7B6R - chains E and F of the 10 polymer chains in the assembly; structure by electron microscopy, 5.80 A resolution (low resolution: residue-level contacts below are approximate; hydrogen-bond / salt-bridge calls are withheld).

Chain E:
Name: Trafficking protein particle complex subunit
From: Drosophila melanogaster
UniProtKB: Q9VA95 (Q9VA95_DROME); numbering as in UniProt (aligned over 1-145)
Sequence (145 residues; row label = number of the first residue in the row):
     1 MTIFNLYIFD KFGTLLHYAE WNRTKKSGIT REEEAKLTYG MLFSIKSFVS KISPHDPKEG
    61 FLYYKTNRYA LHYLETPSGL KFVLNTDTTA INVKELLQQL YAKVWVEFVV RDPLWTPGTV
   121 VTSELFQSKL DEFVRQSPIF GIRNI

Chain F:
Name: Trafficking protein particle complex subunit
From: Drosophila melanogaster
UniProtKB: Q9VLI9 (Q9VLI9_DROME); numbering as in UniProt (aligned over 1-219)
Sequence (219 residues; numbered 1 to 219; the number before each row is that of its first residue):
     1 MIIYGVYIVS KSGGLIFNLD NNVPRIEHEK TFTYPLDLVL DYDSKKVSVS FNRKDGINVG
    61 HVLVAVNGMP VNGVTLDDGR DVRTTLDAPE NYPINLKFSR PKMTTNEKIF LASMFYPLFA
   121 IASQLSPEPK SSGIEILEAD TFTLHCFQTL TGIKFIIISE TGLNGIDLLL RKVYELYSDY
   181 VLKNPFYSLE MPIRCELFDN KLQELLAQVE KTGISNIDK

Interface between chain E and chain F:
Residue-residue contacts - 78 pairs, chain E then chain F:
  Phe-4(E) / Pro-127(F)
  Asn-5(E) / Pro-127(F)
  Arg-23(E) / Leu-125(F)
  Arg-23(E) / Pro-127(F)
  Thr-24(E) / Pro-127(F)
  Thr-24(E) / Pro-129(F)
  Lys-25(E) / Gln-124(F)
  Lys-25(E) / Leu-125(F)
  Lys-25(E) / Ser-126(F)
  Lys-25(E) / Pro-127(F)
  Lys-25(E) / Pro-129(F)
  Ser-27(E) / Leu-125(F)
  Glu-34(E) / Leu-125(F)
  Met-41(E) / Leu-118(F)
  Met-41(E) / Ile-121(F)
  Met-41(E) / Ala-122(F)
  Met-41(E) / Ser-123(F)
  Ser-44(E) / Leu-118(F)
  Ile-45(E) / Leu-118(F)
  Ile-45(E) / Leu-137(F)
  Ser-47(E) / Met-114(F)
  Phe-48(E) / Phe-115(F)
  Phe-48(E) / Leu-144(F)
  Val-49(E) / Leu-137(F)
  Val-49(E) / Phe-142(F)
  Lys-51(E) / Met-103(F)
  Lys-51(E) / Leu-111(F)
  Ile-52(E) / Met-103(F)
  Ile-52(E) / Phe-142(F)
  Ile-52(E) / Ile-158(F)
  Ser-53(E) / Arg-100(F)
  Ser-53(E) / Thr-141(F)
  Ser-53(E) / Phe-142(F)
  Pro-54(E) / Tyr-4(F)
  Pro-54(E) / Arg-100(F)
  His-55(E) / Tyr-4(F)
  His-55(E) / Arg-100(F)
  His-55(E) / Thr-141(F)
  Asp-56(E) / Arg-53(F)
  Asp-56(E) / Asn-58(F)
  Asp-56(E) / Arg-100(F)
  Asp-56(E) / Thr-141(F)
  Pro-57(E) / Asn-58(F)
  Pro-57(E) / Asp-140(F)
  Lys-58(E) / Asp-140(F)
  Lys-58(E) / Thr-141(F)
  Glu-59(E) / Asp-140(F)
  Gly-60(E) / Ala-139(F)
  Gly-60(E) / Asp-140(F)
  Phe-61(E) / Leu-137(F)
  Leu-62(E) / Glu-138(F)
  Leu-62(E) / Ala-139(F)
  Leu-62(E) / Asp-140(F)
  Tyr-63(E) / Leu-137(F)
  Tyr-63(E) / Glu-138(F)
  Tyr-64(E) / Ser-123(F)
  Tyr-64(E) / Ile-134(F)
  Tyr-64(E) / Ile-136(F)
  Lys-65(E) / Glu-135(F)
  Lys-65(E) / Ile-136(F)
  Thr-66(E) / Ser-131(F)
  Thr-66(E) / Ser-132(F)
  Thr-66(E) / Gly-133(F)
  Thr-66(E) / Glu-135(F)
  Asn-67(E) / Ser-131(F)
  Asn-67(E) / Ser-132(F)
  Asn-67(E) / Glu-135(F)
  Arg-68(E) / Glu-128(F)
  Arg-68(E) / Pro-129(F)
  Arg-68(E) / Lys-130(F)
  Arg-68(E) / Ser-131(F)
  Tyr-69(E) / Ser-123(F)
  Tyr-69(E) / Ser-126(F)
  Tyr-69(E) / Glu-128(F)
  Tyr-69(E) / Ser-131(F)
  Asn-85(E) / Pro-127(F)
  Asp-87(E) / Glu-128(F)
  Ile-145(E) / Glu-138(F)
Interface residues without a listed pair, chain E (37 interface residues in all): Gly-28, Ile-29
Interface residues without a listed pair, chain F (35 interface residues in all): His-61, Phe-110

In short:
37 residues of chain E and 35 residues of chain F are in contact.
Here chain E is Trafficking protein particle complex subunit and chain F is Trafficking protein particle
complex subunit, both from Drosophila melanogaster. Entry 7B6R (Drosophila melanogaster TRAPPIII partial
complex: core plus C8 and C11 attached region) was determined by electron microscopy, deposited together with
7B6D, 7B6E, 7B6H and 7B70.
